Entry 4IUI (X-ray diffraction, 2.30 A resolution); this record covers chains B and D of the 4 polymer chains in the assembly.

== Chain B ==
Name: Estrogen receptor
From: Homo sapiens
Notes: fragment: Ligand-binding Domain
UniProt: P03372 (ESR1_HUMAN); numbering as in UniProt (aligned over 303-549)
Amino-acid sequence (247 residues; row label = number of the first residue in the row):
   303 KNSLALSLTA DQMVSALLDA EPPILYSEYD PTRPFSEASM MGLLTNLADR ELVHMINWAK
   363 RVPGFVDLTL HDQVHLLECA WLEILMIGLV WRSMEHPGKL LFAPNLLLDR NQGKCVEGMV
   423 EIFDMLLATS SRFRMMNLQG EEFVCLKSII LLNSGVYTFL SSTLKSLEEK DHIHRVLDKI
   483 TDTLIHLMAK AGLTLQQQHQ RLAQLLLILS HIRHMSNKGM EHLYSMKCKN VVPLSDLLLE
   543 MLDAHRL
Not modelled in the structure: 303-307, 336-339, 413-420, 461-469
Sequence notes: engineered mutation Ser537 (Tyr in P03372)
Small-molecule neighbours: 1GQ (4-[1-butyl-7-(trifluoromethyl)-1H-indazol-3-yl]benzene-1,3-diol): Met343, Leu346, Thr347, Leu349, Ala350, Glu353, Leu384, Leu387, Met388, Leu391, Arg394, Phe404, Met421, Ile424, Phe425, Leu428, Gly521, His524, Leu525, Met528

== Chain D ==
Name: Nuclear receptor coactivator 2
Notes: fragment: Receptor-interacting peptide
UniProt: Q15596 (NCOA2_HUMAN); numbering as in UniProt (aligned over 687-696)
Amino-acid sequence (10 residues; row label = number of the first residue in the row):
   687 HKILHRLLQD
Not modelled in the structure: 687

== Interface between chain B and chain D ==
Residue-residue contacts (18; chain B residue first):
  Ile358(B) - Leu690(D)  hydrophobic
  Ile358(B) - Leu693(D)  hydrophobic
  Ile358(B) - Leu694(D)  hydrophobic
  Lys362(B) - Leu693(D)
  Lys362(B) - Leu694(D)
  Lys362(B) - Asp696(D)  hydrogen bond (side chain-backbone)
  Phe367(B) - Leu694(D)  hydrophobic
  Leu372(B) - His691(D)
  Leu372(B) - Gln695(D)
  Gln375(B) - Leu694(D)
  Val376(B) - Leu690(D)
  Leu379(B) - Leu690(D)  hydrophobic
  Leu379(B) - Leu694(D)  hydrophobic
  Glu380(B) - Leu690(D)
  Leu539(B) - Ile689(D)  hydrophobic
  Glu542(B) - Lys688(D)
  Glu542(B) - Ile689(D)  hydrogen bond (side chain-backbone)
  Met543(B) - Leu690(D)  hydrophobic
Also at the interface, not in a pair above, chain B (13 interface residues in all): Asn359, Asp538

== Summary ==
13 residues of chain B face 8 of chain D across their interface, with 2 hydrogen bonds. Polar contacts include
Lys362(B)-Asp696(D) and Glu542(B)-Ile689(D). Bound to chain B: compound 1GQ.
Here chain B is Estrogen receptor (Homo sapiens) and chain D is Nuclear receptor coactivator 2. Entry 4IUI
(Crystal Structure of the Estrogen Receptor alpha Ligand-binding Domain in Complex with Dynamic WAY
derivative, 4a) was determined by X-ray diffraction, deposited together with 4IU7, 4IV2, 4IV4, 4IVW, 4IVY,
4IW6 and 3 further entries.
